PDB entry 3PWQ | X-ray diffraction, 2.65 A resolution | chains A and B of the 4 polymer chains in the assembly

== Chain A (and B) ==
Protein: Phenylacetic acid degradation protein paaC
From: Escherichia coli
Notes: EC 1.14.13.-; chain B of this document is another copy of the same molecule, construct and numbering; everything in this record applies to it too
Reference sequence: P76079 (PAAC_ECOLI); residues 2-248 here = UniProt positions 2-248
Amino-acid sequence (259 residues; row label = number of the first residue in the row; numbers below 1 keep their minus sign (Met-10 is residue -10)):
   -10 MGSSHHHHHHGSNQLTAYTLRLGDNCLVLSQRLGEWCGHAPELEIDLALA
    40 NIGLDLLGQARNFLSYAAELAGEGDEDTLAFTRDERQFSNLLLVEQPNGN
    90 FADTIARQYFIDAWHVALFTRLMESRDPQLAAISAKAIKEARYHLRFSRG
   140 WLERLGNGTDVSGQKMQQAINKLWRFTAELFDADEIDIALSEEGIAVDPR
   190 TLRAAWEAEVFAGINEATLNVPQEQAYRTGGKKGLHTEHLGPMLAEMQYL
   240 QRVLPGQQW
Not modelled in the structure: -10 to 0
Construct notes: expression tag (-10 to 1)
Swiss-Prot annotation at these positions:
  - binding site (substrate): Gln76 to Asn79, Ile177 to Leu179

== Interface between chain A and chain B ==
Residue-residue contacts (14):
  Pro231(A) - Glu235(B)
  Leu233(A) - Tyr238(B)
  Ala234(A) - Ala234(B)
  Ala234(A) - Tyr238(B)  hydrophobic
  Glu235(A) - Pro231(B)
  Gln237(A) - Tyr238(B)  hydrogen bond
  Tyr238(A) - Leu233(B)
  Tyr238(A) - Ala234(B)  hydrophobic
  Tyr238(A) - Gln237(B)  hydrogen bond
  Tyr238(A) - Arg241(B)
  Arg241(A) - Tyr238(B)
  Arg241(A) - Arg241(B)
  Arg241(A) - Val242(B)
  Val242(A) - Arg241(B)
Also at the interface, not in a pair above, chain A (9 interface residues in all): Asp73
Also at the interface, not in a pair above, chain B (10 interface residues in all): Arg72, Asp73

== In short ==
The interface between chain A and chain B involves 9 residues on one side and 10 on the other; the contacts
include 2 hydrogen bonds. The hydrogen-bonded pair is Gln237(A)-Tyr238(B). Curated annotation (UniProt) lists
7 substrate-binding residues on chain A.
Both chains are Phenylacetic acid degradation protein paaC (Escherichia coli). Entry 3PWQ (The
Phenylacetyl-CoA monooxygenase PaaAC subcomplex) was determined by X-ray diffraction (same publication as
3PVR, 3PVT, 3PVY, 3PW1 and 3PW8).
